PDB entry 6VGD | X-ray diffraction, 4.20 A resolution (low resolution: residue-level contacts below are approximate; hydrogen-bond / salt-bridge calls are withheld) | chains D and G of the 5 polymer chains in the assembly

== Chain D ==
Name: Runt-related transcription factor 2
From: Homo sapiens
Notes: fragment: DNA binding domain
UniProtKB: Q13950 (RUNX2_HUMAN); numbering as in UniProt (aligned over 111-287)
Chain sequence (177 residues; row label = number of the first residue in the row):
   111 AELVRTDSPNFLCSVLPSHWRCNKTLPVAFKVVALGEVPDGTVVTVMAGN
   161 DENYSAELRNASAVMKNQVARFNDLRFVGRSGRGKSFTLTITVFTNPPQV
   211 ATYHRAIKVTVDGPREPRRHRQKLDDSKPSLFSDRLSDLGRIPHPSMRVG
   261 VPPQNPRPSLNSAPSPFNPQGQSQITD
Not modelled in the structure: 228-287

== Chain G ==
Name: Core-binding factor subunit beta
From: Homo sapiens
UniProtKB: Q13951 (PEBB_HUMAN); residue numbers follow UniProt; this construct covers 1-142
Chain sequence (156 residues; each row starts with the number of its first residue; numbers below 1 keep their minus sign (Met-13 is residue -13)):
   -13 MGSSHHHHHHSQDPMPRVVPDQRSKFENEEFFRKLSRECEIKYTGFRDRP
    37 HEERQARFQNACRDGRSEIAFVATGTNLSLQFFPASWQGEQRQTPSREYV
    87 DLEREAGKVYLKAPMILNGVCVIWKGWIDLQRLDGMGCLEFDEERAQQED
   137 ALAQQA
Not modelled in the structure: -13 to 1, 71-80, 97-100, 110-112, 140-142
Construct notes: initiating methionine (-13); expression tag (-12 to 0)

== How chain D and chain G interact ==
Pairs across the interface - 40 pairs, chain D then chain G:
  Asp117(D) with Lys11(G); Asn104(G)
  Ser118(D) with Asn104(G); Gly105(G)
  Asn120(D) with Pro2(G)
  Met157(D) with Asn63(G)
  Ala158(D) with Asn63(G)
  Gly159(D) with Gly61(G); Asn63(G)
  Asn160(D) with Gly61(G)
  Asp161(D) with Val58(G); Ala59(G); Gly61(G)
  Tyr164(D) with Lys28(G); Tyr29(G); Thr30(G); Asn63(G)
  Ser165(D) with Thr30(G); Arg33(G); Asn63(G)
  Thr200(D) with Asn63(G)
  Thr202(D) with Ser65(G)
  Phe204(D) with Ser65(G); Gln67(G)
  Thr205(D) with Gln67(G)
  Asn206(D) with Gln67(G)
  Pro207(D) with Arg3(G); Arg131(G)
  Pro208(D) with Gln67(G); Met101(G); Ile102(G)
  Gln209(D) with Arg3(G); Ile102(G)
  Val210(D) with Ile102(G); Leu103(G); Asn104(G)
  Ala211(D) with Asn104(G)
  Thr212(D) with Phe17(G); Leu103(G); Asn104(G)
Other interface residues (no listed pair), chain D (25 interface residues in all): Pro119, Ala166, Glu167, Thr198
Other interface residues (no listed pair), chain G (27 interface residues in all): Val5, Asp34, Ala56, Thr60, Thr62, Leu64, Pro70

== Overview ==
25 residues of chain D and 27 residues of chain G are in contact.
Chain D is Runt-related transcription factor 2 and chain G is Core-binding factor subunit beta, both from Homo
sapiens; the structure, Crystal structure of the DNA binding domain (DBD) of human FLI1 and the complex of the
..., was determined by X-ray diffraction, deposited together with 6VG2, 6VG8, 6VGE and 6VGG.
